5M3L - chains F and N of the 15 polymer chains in the assembly; structure by electron microscopy, 3.80 A resolution.

[Chain F]
Protein: Extracellular globin-2
Organism: Lumbricus terrestris
UniProtKB: P02218 (GLB2_LUMTE); residue numbers follow UniProt; this construct covers 1-145
Chain sequence (145 residues; numbered 1 to 145; the number before each row is that of its first residue):
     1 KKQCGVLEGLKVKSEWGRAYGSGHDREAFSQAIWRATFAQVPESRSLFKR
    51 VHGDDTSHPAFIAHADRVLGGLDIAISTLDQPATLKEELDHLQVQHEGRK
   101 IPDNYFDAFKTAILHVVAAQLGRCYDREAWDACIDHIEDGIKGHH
Construct notes: conflict Asp66 (Glu in P02218)
Metal / ion sites: heme Fe near His96 (its only coordinating residue here)
Residues lining bound ligands: heme (HEM): Leu47, Phe48, His64, Arg67, Val68, Gly71, Leu72, Leu92, Gln95, His96, Arg99, Tyr105, Phe106, Phe109
UniProt features mapped onto this chain:
  - binding site (heme b): His96
From the paper describing this entry:
  - binding site for heme: His64, His96

[Chain N]
Protein: Extracellular hemoglobin linker L2 subunit
Organism: Lumbricus terrestris
UniProtKB: Q2I743 (Q2I743_LUMTE); residues 10-229 here correspond to UniProt positions 47-266 (UniProt number = residue number + 37)
Chain sequence (220 residues; numbered 10 to 229; the number before each row is that of its first residue):
    10 LDPRLGANAFLIIRLDRIIEKLRTKLDEAEKIDPEHFVSEIDARVEKIEG
    60 THCEKRTFQCGGNEQECISDLLVCDGHKDCHNAHDEDPDVCDTSVVKAGN
   110 VFSGTSTWHGCLAREDHVTRITITASKRRKFFTARIWLRALVESELERHG
   160 ENVTSSFNAKGYYNFASRRLILLPTDDHDDHLAVVCSFNRGDNERAECHR
   210 VTEATLHQCADLFVTLEEHD
Construct notes: conflict Glu55 (Thr92 in Q2I743)

[How chain F and chain N interact]
Residue-residue contacts - 16 pairs, chain F then chain N:
  Ala28(F) - Ser78(N)
  Arg35(F) - Leu81(N)
  Arg35(F) - Asp84(N)  salt bridge
  Arg35(F) - Asp88(N)  salt bridge
  Ala39(F) - Phe140(N)  hydrophobic
  Gln40(F) - Phe140(N)
  His115(F) - Arg138(N)  hydrogen bond
  Val116(F) - Phe141(N)  hydrophobic
  Ala118(F) - Trp146(N)  hydrophobic
  Ala119(F) - Arg144(N)
  Gln120(F) - Arg65(N)
  Gln120(F) - Leu80(N)
  Arg123(F) - Tyr171(N)
  Arg123(F) - Arg178(N)
  Arg123(F) - Ile180(N)
  Arg123(F) - Leu215(N)
Also at the interface, not in a pair above, chain F (13 interface residues in all): Ala32, Ala36, Thr111
Also at the interface, not in a pair above, chain N (17 interface residues in all): His86, Leu182

[Summary]
13 residues of chain F face 17 of chain N across their interface, with 1 hydrogen bond and 2 salt bridges.
Polar pairs include Arg35(F)-Asp84(N), Arg35(F)-Asp88(N) and His115(F)-Arg138(N). Bound to chain F: heme. From
UniProt: heme b-binding residue His96(F) on chain F. The paper reports a binding site for heme at His64(F) and
His96(F).
Chain F is Extracellular globin-2 and chain N is Extracellular hemoglobin linker L2 subunit, both from
Lumbricus terrestris; the structure, Single-particle cryo-EM using alignment by classification (ABC): the
structure of Lumbricus terrestris hemoglobin, was determined by electron microscopy.
